PDB entry 3LDN | X-ray diffraction, 2.20 A resolution | chain A

== Chain A ==
Molecule: 78 kDa glucose-regulated protein
Source organism: Homo sapiens
Notes: fragment: ATPase domain (residues 26-407)
UniProtKB: P11021 (GRP78_HUMAN); residues 26-407 here = UniProt positions 26-407
Amino-acid sequence (384 residues; numbered 24 to 407; the number before each row is that of its first residue):
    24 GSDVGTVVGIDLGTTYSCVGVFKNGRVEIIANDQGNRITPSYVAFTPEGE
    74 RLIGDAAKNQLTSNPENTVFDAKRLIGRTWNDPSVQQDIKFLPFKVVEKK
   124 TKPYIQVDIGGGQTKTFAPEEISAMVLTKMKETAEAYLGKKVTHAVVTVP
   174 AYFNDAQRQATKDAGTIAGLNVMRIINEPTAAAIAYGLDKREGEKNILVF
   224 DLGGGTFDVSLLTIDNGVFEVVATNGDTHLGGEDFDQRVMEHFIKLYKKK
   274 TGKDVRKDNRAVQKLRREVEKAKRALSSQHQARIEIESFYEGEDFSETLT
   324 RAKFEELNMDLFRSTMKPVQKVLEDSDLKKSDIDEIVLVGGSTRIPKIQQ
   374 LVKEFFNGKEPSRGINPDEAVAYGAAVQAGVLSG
Disordered / not traced: 24-25
Differences from the reference sequence: expression tag (24-25)
UniProt features mapped onto this chain:
  - binding site (ATP): Gly-36 to Tyr-39, Lys-96, Gly-227 to Thr-229, Glu-293 to Ser-300, Gly-364 to Arg-367
  - modified residue: Ser-86 (Phosphoserine), Lys-125 (N6-acetyllysine), Tyr-160 (3'-nitrotyrosine), Lys-213 (N6-acetyllysine), Lys-271 (N6-acetyllysine), Lys-326 (N6-acetyllysine), Lys-353 (N6-acetyllysine)
  - cross-link (Glycyl lysine isopeptide (Lys-Gly)): Lys-352 (interchain with G-Cter in SUMO2), Lys-353 (interchain with G-Cter in SUMO1)
  - mutagenesis: Thr-229 (T229A: Impaired ATPase activity)

== Summary ==
Curated annotation (UniProt) lists 20 ATP-binding residues and one mutagenesis site.
Chain A is 78 kDa glucose-regulated protein (Homo sapiens); the structure, Crystal structure of human GRP78
(70kDa heat shock protein 5 / BIP) ATPase domain in apo ..., was determined by X-ray diffraction, deposited
together with 3LDL, 3LDO and 3LDP.
